PDB entry 7PFU | electron microscopy, 5.00 A resolution (low resolution: residue-level contacts below are approximate; hydrogen-bond / salt-bridge calls are withheld) | chains E and I of the 20 polymer chains in the assembly

[Chain E]
Name: Histone H3.2
Source organism: Homo sapiens
Reference sequence: Q71DI3 (H32_HUMAN); residues 0-135 here correspond to UniProt positions 1-136 (UniProt number = residue number + 1)
Amino-acid sequence (136 residues; numbered 0 to 135; the number before each row is that of its first residue; numbering starts at 0):
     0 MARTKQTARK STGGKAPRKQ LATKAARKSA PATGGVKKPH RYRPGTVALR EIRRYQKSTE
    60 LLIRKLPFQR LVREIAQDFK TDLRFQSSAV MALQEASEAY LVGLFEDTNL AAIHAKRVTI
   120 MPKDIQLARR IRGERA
Disordered / not traced: 0-36, 134-135
Sequence notes: engineered mutation Ala-110 (Cys111 in Q71DI3)
Swiss-Prot annotation at these positions:
  - modified residue: Arg-2 (Asymmetric dimethylarginine), Thr-3 (Phosphothreonine), Lys-4 (Allysine), Gln-5 (5-glutamyl dopamine), Thr-6 (Phosphothreonine), Arg-8 (Citrulline), Lys-9 (N6,N6,N6-trimethyllysine), Ser-10 (ADP-ribosylserine), Thr-11 (Phosphothreonine), Lys-14 (N6-(2-hydroxyisobutyryl)lysine), Arg-17 (Asymmetric dimethylarginine), Lys-18 (N6-(2-hydroxyisobutyryl)lysine), Lys-23 (N6-(2-hydroxyisobutyryl)lysine), Arg-26 (Citrulline), Lys-27 (N6,N6,N6-trimethyllysine), Ser-28 (ADP-ribosylserine), Lys-36 (N6,N6,N6-trimethyllysine), Lys-37 (N6-methyllysine), Tyr-41 (Phosphotyrosine), Lys-56 (N6,N6,N6-trimethyllysine) and 8 more in UniProt
  - lipidation: Lys-18 (N6-decanoyllysine)

[Chain I]
Molecule: 828-nt DNA strand
Source organism: synthetic construct
Sequence (828 nucleotides; numbered 1 to 828; the number before each row is that of its first residue):
     1 ATCCTGGCCG CCACTGGCCG CCACTGGCCA CTGGAGAATC CCGGTGCCGA GGCCGCTCAA
    61 TTGGTCGTAG ACAGCTCTAG CACCGCTTAA ACGCACGTAC GCGCTGTCCC CCGCGTTTTA
   121 ACCGCCAAGG GGATTACTCC CTAGTCTCCA GGCACGTGTC ACATATATAC ATCCTGTGCA
   181 TGTAAGTGCA TGTAAGTGCA TGTAAGTACT CTGGCCGCCA CTGGCCGCCA CTGGCCACTG
   241 GAGAATCCCG GTGCCGAGGC CGCTCAATTG GTCGTAGACA GCTCTAGCAC CGCTTAAACG
   301 CACGTACGCG CTGTCCCCCG CGTTTTAACC GCCAAGGGGA TTACTCCCTA GTCTCCAGGC
   361 ACGTGTCACA TATATACATC CTGTGCATGT AAGTGCATGT AAGTGCATGT AAGTACTCTG
   421 GCCGCCACTG GCCGCCACTG GCCACTGGAG AATCCCGGTG CCGAGGCCGC TCAATTGGTC
   481 GTAGACAGCT CTAGCACCGC TTAAACGCAC GTACGCGCTG TCCCCCGCGT TTTAACCGCC
   541 AAGGGGATTA CTCCCTAGTC TCCAGGCACG TGTCACATAT ATACATCCTG TGCATGTAAG
   601 TGCATGTAAG TGCATGTAAG TACTCTGGCC GCCACTGGCC GCCACTGGCC ACTGGAGAAT
   661 CCCGGTGCCG AGGCCGCTCA ATTGGTCGTA GACAGCTCTA GCACCGCTTA AACGCACGTA
   721 CGCGCTGTCC CCCGCGTTTT AACCGCCAAG GGGATTACTC CCTAGTCTCC AGGCACGTGT
   781 CACATATATA CATCCTGTGC ATGTAAGTGC ATGTAAGTGC ATGTAGAT
Disordered / not traced: 1-15, 193-429, 607-828

[How chain E and chain I interact]
Pairs across the interface (28):
  His-39(E) / DA37(I)
  His-39(E) / DC114(I)
  Arg-40(E) / DG113(I)
  Arg-40(E) / DC114(I)
  Tyr-41(E) / DA37(I)
  Tyr-41(E) / DA38(I)
  Tyr-41(E) / DG113(I)
  Tyr-41(E) / DC114(I)
  Pro-43(E) / DG113(I)
  Gly-44(E) / DG113(I)
  Thr-45(E) / DG113(I)
  Val-46(E) / DG113(I)
  Val-46(E) / DC114(I)
  Ala-47(E) / DG113(I)
  Arg-49(E) / DA38(I)
  Arg-49(E) / DT39(I)
  Glu-50(E) / DG113(I)
  Lys-56(E) / DC40(I)
  Arg-63(E) / DA121(I)
  Arg-63(E) / DC122(I)
  Lys-64(E) / DC122(I)
  Leu-65(E) / DA121(I)
  Leu-65(E) / DC122(I)
  Pro-66(E) / DA121(I)
  Arg-69(E) / DA121(I)
  Arg-83(E) / DG130(I)
  Arg-83(E) / DG131(I)
  Lys-115(E) / DC102(I)
Other interface residues (no listed pair), chain E (20 interface residues in all): Pro-38, Arg-42
Other interface residues (no listed pair), chain I (14 interface residues in all): DC112, DG115, DG129

[In short]
The interface between chain E and chain I involves 20 residues on one side and 14 on the other.
Here chain E is Histone H3.2 (Homo sapiens) and chain I is an 828-nt DNA strand (synthetic construct). Entry
7PFU (Nucleosome stack of the 4x207 nucleosome array containing H1) was determined by electron microscopy
together with 7PET, 7PEU, 7PEV, 7PEW, 7PEX, 7PEY and 16 further entries from the same study.
